8TL2 - chains A and C of the 10 polymer chains in the assembly; structure by electron microscopy, 3.20 A resolution.

Chain A (and C):
Protein: BG505 DS-SOSIP Surface protein gp120
From: Human immunodeficiency virus 1
Notes: chain C of this document is another copy of the same molecule, construct and numbering; everything in this record applies to it too
Reference sequence: Q2N0S5 (Q2N0S5_9HIV1); the construct lacks a stretch of the UniProt sequence and is renumbered around it, so the offset changes along the chain: 31-141 = UniProt 30-140; 150-184 = UniProt 141-175; 189-309 = UniProt 188-308; 312-321 = UniProt 309-318; 2 more segments
Amino-acid sequence (481 residues; row label = number of the first residue in the row; note: 15 numbers in that range are skipped by the numbering (no residue carries them; nothing is unmodelled there); a row labelled like 184A-184L holds insertion residues (184A, then the next letters in order)):
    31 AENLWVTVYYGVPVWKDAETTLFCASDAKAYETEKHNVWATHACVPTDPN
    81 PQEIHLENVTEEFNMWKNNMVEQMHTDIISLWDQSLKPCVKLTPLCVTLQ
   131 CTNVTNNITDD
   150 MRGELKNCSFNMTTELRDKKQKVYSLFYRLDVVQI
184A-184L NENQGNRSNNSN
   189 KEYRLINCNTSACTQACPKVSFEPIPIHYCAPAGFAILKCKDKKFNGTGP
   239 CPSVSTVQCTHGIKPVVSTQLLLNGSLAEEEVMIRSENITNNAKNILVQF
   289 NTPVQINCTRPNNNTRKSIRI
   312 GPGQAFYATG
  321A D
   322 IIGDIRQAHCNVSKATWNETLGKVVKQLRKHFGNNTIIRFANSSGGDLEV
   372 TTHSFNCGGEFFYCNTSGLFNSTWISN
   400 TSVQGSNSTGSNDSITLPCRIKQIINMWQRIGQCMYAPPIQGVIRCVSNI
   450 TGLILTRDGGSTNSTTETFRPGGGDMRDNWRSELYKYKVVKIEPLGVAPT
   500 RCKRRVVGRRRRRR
Unresolved in the structure: 58-65, 184A-184L, 400-409, 504-513
Differences from the reference sequence: engineered mutation Cys201 (Ile200 in Q2N0S5), Asn332 (Thr330 in Q2N0S5), Cys433 (Ala430 in Q2N0S5), Cys501 (Ala498 in Q2N0S5), Arg509 (Glu506 in Q2N0S5), Arg510 (Lys507 in Q2N0S5); insertion (512-513)
Disulfide bonds: Cys54-Cys74, Cys119-Cys205, Cys126-Cys196, Cys131-Cys157, Cys201-Cys433, Cys218-Cys247, Cys228-Cys239, Cys296-Cys331, Cys378-Cys445, Cys385-Cys418
Glycans and other covalent adducts: N-acetylglucosamine (NAG) linked to Asn88, Asn133, Asn156, Asn160, Asn197, Asn234, Asn262, Asn276, Asn295, Asn301, Asn332, Asn363, Asn386, Asn392, Asn448

Chain A / chain C interface:
Contacting residue pairs (17):
  Pro124(A) with Arg166(C), hydrogen bond (backbone-side chain)
  Cys126(A) with Glu164(C); Leu165(C); Arg166(C), hydrogen bond (backbone-backbone)
  Val127(A) with Arg166(C); Asp167(C)
  Thr128(A) with Leu165(C); Asp167(C), hydrogen bond
  Asn160(A) with Arg166(C), hydrogen bond (backbone-side chain)
  Met161(A) with Arg166(C)
  Thr162(A) with Arg166(C)
  Ile184(A) with Leu165(C), hydrophobic
  Cys196(A) with Pro313(C)
  Asn197(A) with Glu164(C); Arg308(C)
  Thr198(A) with Gly314(C)
  Ser199(A) with Pro313(C)
Other interface residues (no listed pair), chain A (14 interface residues in all): Lys169, Ala200
Other interface residues (no listed pair), chain C (8 interface residues in all): Lys168

Summary:
14 residues of chain A face 8 of chain C across their interface, with 4 hydrogen bonds. Polar pairs include
Pro124(A)-Arg166(C), Thr128(A)-Asp167(C) and Asn160(A)-Arg166(C). N-acetylglucosamine is covalently linked to
Asn88(A), Asn133(A), Asn156(A), Asn160(A), Asn197(A) and Asn234(A) and 9 more.
Chain A and chain C are both BG505 DS-SOSIP Surface protein gp120 (Human immunodeficiency virus 1); the
structure, CRYO-EM STRUCTURE OF HIV-1 BG505DS-SOSIP.664 ENV TRIMER BOUND TO DJ85-c.01 FAB, was determined by
electron microscopy together with 8TDX, 8TE7, 8TJR, 8TJS, 8TKC, 8TL4 and 5 further entries from the same
study.
